PDB entry 5IAG | X-ray diffraction, 1.98 A resolution | chains A and D of the 3 polymer chains in the assembly

== Chain A ==
Molecule: Caspase-3
Organism: Homo sapiens
Notes: EC 3.4.22.56
UniProt: P42574 (CASP3_HUMAN); residue numbers follow UniProt; this construct covers 1-277
Chain sequence (277 residues; numbered 1 to 277; the number before each row is that of its first residue):
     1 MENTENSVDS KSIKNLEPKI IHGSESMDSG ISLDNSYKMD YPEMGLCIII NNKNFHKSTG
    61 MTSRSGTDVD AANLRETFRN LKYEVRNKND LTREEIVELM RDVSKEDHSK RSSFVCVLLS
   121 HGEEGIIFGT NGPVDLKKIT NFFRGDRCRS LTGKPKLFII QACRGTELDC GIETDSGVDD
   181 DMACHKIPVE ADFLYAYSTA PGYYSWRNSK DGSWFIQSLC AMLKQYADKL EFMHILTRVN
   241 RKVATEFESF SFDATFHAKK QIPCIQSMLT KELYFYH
Unresolved in the structure: 1-28, 175-184
Construct notes: engineered mutation Gln266 (Val in P42574)
UniProt features mapped onto this chain:
  - active site: His121, Cys163
  - modified residue: Met1 (N-acetylmethionine), Lys11 (N6-acetyllysine), Ser26 (Phosphoserine), Cys163 (S-nitrosocysteine), Arg207 (Microbial infection: ADP-riboxanated arginine)

== Chain D ==
Molecule: Asp-asp-asp-met
Chain sequence (4 residues; numbered -1 to 2; the number before each row is that of its first residue; numbers below 1 keep their minus sign (Asp-1 is residue -1)):
    -1 DDDM

== Interface between chain A and chain D ==
Residue-residue contacts - 12 pairs, chain A then chain D:
  Arg75(A) - Asp0(D)  salt bridge
  Arg75(A) - Met2(D)
  Val85(A) - Asp0(D)
  Arg86(A) - Asp-1(D)
  Arg86(A) - Asp0(D)
  Asn87(A) - Asp0(D)  hydrogen bond (backbone-side chain)
  Asn87(A) - Asp1(D)  hydrogen bond (backbone-backbone)
  Asn87(A) - Met2(D)
  Lys88(A) - Asp-1(D)  salt bridge
  Lys88(A) - Asp1(D)  salt bridge
  Asn89(A) - Asp1(D)  hydrogen bond (backbone-side chain)
  Asn89(A) - Met2(D)

== Summary ==
6 residues of chain A and 4 residues of chain D are in contact, with 3 hydrogen bonds and 3 salt bridges.
Polar pairs include Arg75(A)-Asp0(D), Lys88(A)-Asp-1(D) and Lys88(A)-Asp1(D). From UniProt: active-site
residues His121(A) and Cys163(A) on chain A.
Chain A is Caspase-3 (Homo sapiens) and chain D is Asp-asp-asp-met; the structure, Caspase 3 V266Q, was
determined by X-ray diffraction (same publication as 5I9B, 5I9T, 5IAB, 5IAE, 5IAJ, 5IAK and 6 further
entries).
